Entry 8Z0L (electron microscopy, 2.57 A resolution); this record covers chains F and J of the 12 polymer chains in the assembly.

# Chain F
Molecule: HNH endonuclease
Source organism: Selenomonas sp
Amino-acid sequence (344 residues; numbered 1 to 344; the number before each row is that of its first residue):
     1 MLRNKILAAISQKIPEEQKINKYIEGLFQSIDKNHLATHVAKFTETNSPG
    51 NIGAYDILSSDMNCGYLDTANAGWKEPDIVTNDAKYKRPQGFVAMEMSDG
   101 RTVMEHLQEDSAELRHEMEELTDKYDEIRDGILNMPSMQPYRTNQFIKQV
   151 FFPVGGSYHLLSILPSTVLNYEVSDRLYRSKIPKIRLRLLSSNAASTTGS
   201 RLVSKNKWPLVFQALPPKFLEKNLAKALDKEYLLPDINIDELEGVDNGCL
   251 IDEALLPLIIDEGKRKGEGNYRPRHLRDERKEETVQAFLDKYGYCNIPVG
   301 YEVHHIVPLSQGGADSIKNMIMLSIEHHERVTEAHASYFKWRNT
Not modelled in the structure: 1-14, 96, 100-101, 130, 341-344
From the paper describing this entry:
  - catalytic residues: His305
  - mutagenesis - Y271A/R274A/H275A/R277A, H305A, E329A/T332A/E333A, H335A/K340A/W341A: abolished catalytic activity on target DNA
  - mutagenesis - K85A/R88A, K207A/W208A: decreased catalytic activity on target DNA
  - mutagenesis - L224G/L228G: decreased catalytic activity on dsDNA and ssDNA
  - mutagenesis - L224G/L228G: unchanged binding to target
  - mutagenesis - K207A/W208A: decreased binding to target DNA

# Chain J
Molecule: 7-nt DNA strand
Source organism: Selenomonas sp
Sequence (7 nucleotides; each row starts with the number of its first residue; numbering starts at 0):
     0 GTGCGGA

# How chain F and chain J interact
Pairs across the interface (12; chain F residue first):
  Ala84(F) with DG4(J), sugar contact
  Lys85(F) with DG2(J), base contact; DG4(J), sugar contact
  Arg88(F) with DG4(J), salt bridge to the phosphate; DG5(J), phosphate contact
  Gly91(F) with DA6(J), phosphate contact
  Ser192(F) with DA6(J), base contact
  Asn193(F) with DG5(J), base contact
  Ser196(F) with DG5(J), hydrogen bond to the base; DA6(J), base contact
  Ser204(F) with DA6(J), hydrogen bond to the sugar
  Lys205(F) with DA6(J), phosphate contact
Also at the interface, not in a pair above, chain F (10 interface residues in all): Lys87
Also at the interface, not in a pair above, chain J (5 interface residues in all): DC3

# Summary
Chain F and chain J form an interface of 10 and 5 residues respectively, with 2 hydrogen bonds and 1 salt
bridge. Polar contacts include Ser196(F)-DG5(J), Ser204(F)-DA6(J) and Arg88(F)-DG4(J). From the paper: the
catalytic residue His305(F); Y271A/R274A/H275A/R277A, H305A and E329A/T332A/E333A of chain F, among others,
abolish catalytic activity on target DNA; 7 substitutions were tested in all.
Here chain F is HNH endonuclease and chain J is a 7-nt DNA strand, both from Selenomonas sp. Entry 8Z0L
(Cryo-EM structure of Cas8-HNH system at partial R-loop state) was determined by electron microscopy (same
publication as 8Z0K, 8ZDY and 8ZNR).
